PDB entry 5T88 | X-ray diffraction, 1.90 A resolution | chain A

[Chain A]
Molecule: Prolyl endopeptidase
Organism: Pyrococcus furiosus
UniProtKB: Q51714 (Q51714_9EURY); numbering as in UniProt (aligned over 1-616)
Amino-acid sequence (616 residues; numbered 1 to 616; the number before each row is that of its first residue):
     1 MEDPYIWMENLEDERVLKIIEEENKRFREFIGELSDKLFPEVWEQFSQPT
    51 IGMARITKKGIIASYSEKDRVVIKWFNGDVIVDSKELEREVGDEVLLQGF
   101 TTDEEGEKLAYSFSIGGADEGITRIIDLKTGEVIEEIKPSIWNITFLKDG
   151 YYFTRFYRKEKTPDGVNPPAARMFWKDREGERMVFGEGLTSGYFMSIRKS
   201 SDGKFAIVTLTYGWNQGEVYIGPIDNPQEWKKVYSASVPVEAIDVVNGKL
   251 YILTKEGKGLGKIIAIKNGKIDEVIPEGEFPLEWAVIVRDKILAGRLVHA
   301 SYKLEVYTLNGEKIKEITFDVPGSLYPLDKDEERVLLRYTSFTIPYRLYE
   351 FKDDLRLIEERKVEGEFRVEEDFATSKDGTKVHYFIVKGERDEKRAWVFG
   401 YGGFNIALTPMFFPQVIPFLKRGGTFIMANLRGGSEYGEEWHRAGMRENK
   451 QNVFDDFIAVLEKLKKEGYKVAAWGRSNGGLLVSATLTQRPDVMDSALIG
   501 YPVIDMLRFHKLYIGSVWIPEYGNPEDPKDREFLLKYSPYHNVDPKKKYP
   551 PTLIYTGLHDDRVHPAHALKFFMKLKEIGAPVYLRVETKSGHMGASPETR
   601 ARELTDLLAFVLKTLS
Differences from the reference sequence: variant Leu-464 (Arg in Q51714)
Residues lining bound ligands: proline (PRO): Tyr-401, Phe-404, Ile-406, Ser-477, Asn-478, Trp-518, Arg-562
From the paper describing this entry:
  - catalytic residues: Ser-477, Asp-560, His-592
  - binding site for proline: Phe-404, Trp-518, Tyr-522, Arg-562
  - binding site for chloride ion: Arg-476, Arg-600
  - contacts within the chain: Asp-164/Arg-172 (salt bridge)
  - conformationally variable residues (loop rearrangement): Arg-158 to Pro-169, Thr-588 to Pro-597

[In short]
Chain A binds proline. From the paper: catalytic residues Ser-477, Asp-560 and His-592; a binding site for
proline at Phe-404, Trp-518 and Tyr-522 among others.
Chain A is Prolyl endopeptidase (Pyrococcus furiosus); the structure, Prolyl oligopeptidase from Pyrococcus
furiosus, was determined by X-ray diffraction together with 6CAN from the same study.
